5VZ1 - chains A and B; structure by X-ray diffraction, 2.11 A resolution.

[Chain A]
Name: Apo Antibody Fab Light Chain
Source organism: Homo sapiens
Notes: antibody fragment or engineered binder
Amino-acid sequence (215 residues; numbered 1 to 215; the number before each row is that of its first residue):
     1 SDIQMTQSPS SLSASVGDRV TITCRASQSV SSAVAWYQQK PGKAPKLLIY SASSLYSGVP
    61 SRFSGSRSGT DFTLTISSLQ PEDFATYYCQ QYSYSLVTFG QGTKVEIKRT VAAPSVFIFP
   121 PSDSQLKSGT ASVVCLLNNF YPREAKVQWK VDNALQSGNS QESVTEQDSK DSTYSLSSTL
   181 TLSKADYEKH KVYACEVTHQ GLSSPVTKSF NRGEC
Unresolved in the structure: 1-5, 52-60, 215
Cystine bridges: Cys24-Cys89, Cys135-Cys195
Ion coordination: Zn2+ near Asp168 (its only coordinating residue here)

[Chain B]
Name: Apo Antibody Fab Heavy Chain
Source organism: Homo sapiens
Notes: antibody fragment or engineered binder
Amino-acid sequence (235 residues; row label = number of the first residue in the row):
     1 EISEVQLVES GGGLVQPGGS LRLSCAASGF NVYYYYIHWV RQAPGKGLEW VASISPYYGY
    61 TSYADSVKGR FTISADTSKN TAYLQMNSLR AEDTAVYYCA RWSYDQSMSY KSGMDYWGQG
   121 TLVTVSSAST KGPSVFPLAP SSKSTSGGTA ALGCLVKDYF PEPVTVSWNS GALTSGVHTF
   181 PAVLQSSGLY SLSSVVTVPS SSLGTQTYIC NVNHKPSNTK VDKKVEPKSC DKTHT
Unresolved in the structure: 1-3, 105-111, 228-235
Cystine bridges: Cys25-Cys99, Cys154-Cys210

[Interface between chain A and chain B]
Contacting residue pairs - 64 pairs, chain A then chain B:
  Gln7(A) - Lys46(B)
  Gln7(A) - Gly47(B)  hydrogen bond (backbone-backbone)
  Ser8(A) - Gly45(B)
  Ser8(A) - Lys46(B)  hydrogen bond
  Pro9(A) - Gly45(B)
  Ala35(A) - Ser112(B)
  Tyr37(A) - Trp102(B)
  Tyr37(A) - Gly113(B)
  Tyr37(A) - Met114(B)  hydrogen bond (side chain-backbone)
  Tyr37(A) - Trp117(B)  hydrophobic
  Gln39(A) - Gln42(B)  hydrogen bond
  Gln39(A) - Tyr98(B)
  Lys43(A) - Tyr98(B)
  Ala44(A) - Tyr98(B)  hydrophobic
  Ala44(A) - Trp117(B)  hydrophobic
  Ala44(A) - Gly118(B)
  Pro45(A) - Leu48(B)  hydrophobic
  Pro45(A) - Trp117(B)
  Leu47(A) - Gly113(B)
  Leu47(A) - Met114(B)
  Leu47(A) - Asp115(B)
  Tyr88(A) - Gln42(B)  hydrogen bond
  Tyr88(A) - Gly47(B)
  Tyr88(A) - Leu48(B)
  Gln90(A) - Trp102(B)
  Gln90(A) - Met114(B)
  Tyr92(A) - Trp102(B)  hydrophobic
  Val97(A) - Trp50(B)
  Phe99(A) - Val40(B)  hydrophobic
  Phe99(A) - Leu48(B)
  Phe99(A) - Trp50(B)
  Phe117(A) - Ser144(B)
  Phe117(A) - Ala151(B)  hydrophobic
  Ile118(A) - Lys143(B)
  Phe119(A) - Leu138(B)
  Phe119(A) - Ala139(B)
  Phe119(A) - Ser144(B)
  Phe119(A) - Ala151(B)
  Ser122(A) - Phe136(B)
  Ser122(A) - Pro137(B)
  Ser124(A) - Phe136(B)
  Gln125(A) - Phe136(B)
  Gln125(A) - Lys157(B)
  Ser132(A) - Leu155(B)
  Ser132(A) - Lys157(B)
  Val134(A) - Leu138(B)  hydrophobic
  Leu136(A) - Phe180(B)  hydrophobic
  Leu136(A) - Val195(B)  hydrophobic
  Asn138(A) - His178(B)  hydrogen bond
  Asn139(A) - His178(B)  hydrogen bond
  Gln161(A) - Val183(B)
  Gln161(A) - Leu184(B)  hydrogen bond (side chain-backbone)
  Gln161(A) - Gln185(B)
  Ser163(A) - Phe180(B)
  Ser163(A) - Pro181(B)  hydrogen bond (side chain-backbone)
  Val164(A) - Pro181(B)
  Thr165(A) - Phe180(B)
  Asp168(A) - His178(B)
  Ser175(A) - His178(B)  hydrogen bond
  Ser175(A) - Phe180(B)
  Leu176(A) - Phe180(B)
  Ser177(A) - Phe180(B)
  Ser209(A) - Lys143(B)  hydrogen bond (backbone-side chain)
  Phe210(A) - Lys143(B)
Also at the interface, not in a pair above, chain A (40 interface residues in all): Thr6, Gln101, Ser128, Thr181
Also at the interface, not in a pair above, chain B (37 interface residues in all): Glu49, Thr145, Ser146, Thr179, Ser193, Thr197

[In short]
40 residues of chain A and 37 residues of chain B are in contact; the contacts include 11 hydrogen bonds.
Among the polar pairs are Ser8(A)-Lys46(B), Tyr37(A)-Met114(B) and Gln39(A)-Gln42(B).
Chain A is Apo Antibody Fab Light Chain and chain B is Apo Antibody Fab Heavy Chain, both from Homo sapiens;
the structure, Crystal structure of the Apo Antibody fragment (Fab) raised against C-terminal domain of Ebola
nucleoprotein (EBOV ..., was determined by X-ray diffraction.
